PDB entry 7WU3 | electron microscopy, 3.10 A resolution | chains A and R of the 5 polymer chains in the assembly

# Chain A
Name: Guanine nucleotide-binding protein G(s) subunit alpha isoforms short
From: Homo sapiens
Sequence (243 residues; each row starts with the number of its first residue; note: 141 numbers in that range are skipped by the numbering (no residue carries them; nothing is unmodelled there)):
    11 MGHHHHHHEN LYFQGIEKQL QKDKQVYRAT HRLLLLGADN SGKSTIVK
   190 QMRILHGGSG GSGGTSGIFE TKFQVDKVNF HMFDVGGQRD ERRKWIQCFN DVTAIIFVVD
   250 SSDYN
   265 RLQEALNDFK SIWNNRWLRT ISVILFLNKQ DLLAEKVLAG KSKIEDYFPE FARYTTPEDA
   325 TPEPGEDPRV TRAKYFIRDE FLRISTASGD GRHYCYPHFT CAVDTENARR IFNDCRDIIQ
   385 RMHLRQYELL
Unresolved in the structure: 11-25, 190-206

# Chain R
Name: Adhesion G-protein coupled receptor F1
From: Homo sapiens
UniProtKB: Q5T601 (AGRF1_HUMAN); residues 251-860 here = UniProt positions 251-860
Sequence (674 residues; numbered 225 to 898; the number before each row is that of its first residue):
   225 MKTIIALSYI FCLVFADYKD DDDGAPVFGK AQCNDIVFGF GSKDDEYTLP CSSGYRGNIT
   285 AKCESSGWQV IRETCVLSLL EELNKNFSMI VGNATEAAVS SFVQNLSVII RQNPSTTVGN
   345 LASVVSILSN ISSLSLASHF RVSNSTMEDV ISIADNILNS ASVTNWTVLL REEKYASSRL
   405 LETLENISTL VPPTALPLNF SRKFIDWKGI PVNKSQLKRG YSYQIKMCPQ NTSIPIRGRV
   465 LIGSDQFQRS LPETIISMAS LTLGNILPVS KNGNAQVNGP VISTVIQNYS INEVFLFFSK
   525 IESNLSQPHC VFWDFSHLQW NDAGCHLVNE TQDIVTCQCT HLTSFSILMS PFVPSTIFPV
   585 VKWITYVGLG ISIGSLILCL IIEALFWKQI KKSQTSHTRR ICMVNIALSL LIADVWFIVG
   645 ATVDTTVNPS GVCTAAVFFT HFFYLSLFFW MLMLGILLAY RIILVFHHMA QHLMMAVGFC
   705 LGYGCPLIIS VITIAVTQPS NTYKRKDVCW LNWSNGSKPL LAFVVPALAI VAVNFVVVLL
   765 VLTKLWRPTV GERLSRDDKA TIIRVGKSLL ILTPLLGLTW GFGIGTIVDS QNLAWHVIFA
   825 LLNAFQGFFI LCFGILLDSK LRQLLFNKLS ALSSWKEFLE VLFQGPWSHP QFEKGGGSGG
   885 GSGGSAWSHP QFEK
Unresolved in the structure: 225-566, 648-653, 853-898
Cystine bridges: C657-C733
Differences from the reference sequence: initiating methionine (225); expression tag (226-250, 861-898)
Ligand contacts: miniGs (K6G; [(2R)-2-oxidanyl-3-[oxidanyl-[2-(trimethyl-$l4-azanyl)ethoxy]phosphoryl]oxy-propyl] hexadecanoate): T622, I625, C626, W674, M677, I680, L681, A683, Y684, I687, L688, H691, M698, M699, V701, G702
Curated features (UniProtKB/Swiss-Prot):
  - region: S568 to F576 (Stachel)
  - site: L566, T567 (Cleavage)
  - glycosylation (N-linked (GlcNAc...) asparagine): N282, N310, N317, N329, N354, N368, N389, N410, N423, N437, N455, N512, N528, N553, N736, N739
  - mutagenesis: N310 (N310Q: No effect), N389 (N389S: Decreased expression), H565 to T567 (Abolished autprocessing, impairing G protein-coupled signaling), F569 (F569A: Strongly decreased G protein-coupled receptor signaling), S570 (S570A: Strongly decreased G protein-coupled receptor signaling), L572 (L572A: Strongly decreased G protein-coupled receptor signaling), M573 (M573A: Strongly decreased G protein-coupled receptor signaling), T589 (T589A: Decreased G protein-coupled receptor signaling), M627 (M627A: Strongly decreased G protein-coupled receptor signaling), I630 (I630A: Strongly decreased G protein-coupled receptor signaling), F672 (F672A: Strongly decreased G protein-coupled receptor signaling), M675 (M675A: Strongly decreased G protein-coupled receptor signaling), 18 further mutagenesis entries in UniProt
What the authors report for this chain:
  - conformationally variable residues (helix shift): T785
  - mutagenesis - L681A: unchanged signaling
  - binding site for miniGs: Y684, G702
  - mutagenesis - Y684A (30-60-fold), G702Y (30-60-fold): decreased signaling in response to A8
  - contacts within the chain: M627-L678 (hydrophobic contact)

# Interface between chain A and chain R
Pairs across the interface (42):
  H41(A) - F690(R)
  V217(A) - F690(R)  hydrophobic
  R342(A) - E776(R)  salt bridge
  D343(A) - R777(R)  salt bridge
  T350(A) - G775(R)
  Y358(A) - T773(R)
  P361(A) - E776(R)
  F376(A) - F690(R)  hydrophobic
  R380(A) - I687(R)  hydrogen bond (side chain-backbone)
  R380(A) - V689(R)
  R380(A) - F690(R)
  I383(A) - V689(R)  hydrophobic
  I383(A) - F690(R)  hydrophobic
  Q384(A) - I686(R)  hydrogen bond (side chain-backbone)
  Q384(A) - V689(R)
  Q384(A) - K768(R)
  R385(A) - K768(R)
  H387(A) - T619(R)
  H387(A) - R685(R)  hydrogen bond
  L388(A) - I686(R)  hydrophobic
  L388(A) - V765(R)  hydrophobic
  L388(A) - L769(R)  hydrophobic
  Q390(A) - S617(R)  hydrogen bond
  Q390(A) - T619(R)
  Q390(A) - S620(R)  hydrogen bond (side chain-backbone)
  Y391(A) - T619(R)
  Y391(A) - R623(R)
  Y391(A) - L681(R)
  Y391(A) - L682(R)  hydrophobic
  Y391(A) - R685(R)
  E392(A) - I795(R)
  E392(A) - D842(R)
  E392(A) - S843(R)  hydrogen bond (side chain-backbone)
  E392(A) - K844(R)  hydrogen bond (side chain-backbone)
  L393(A) - L682(R)  hydrophobic
  L393(A) - V765(R)  hydrophobic
  L393(A) - L769(R)
  L393(A) - S792(R)  hydrogen bond (backbone-side chain)
  L393(A) - L796(R)  hydrophobic
  L394(A) - L769(R)  hydrophobic
  L394(A) - R788(R)
  L394(A) - K791(R)  hydrogen bond (backbone-side chain)
Other interface residues (no listed pair), chain A (21 interface residues in all): D323, L346
Other interface residues (no listed pair), chain R (28 interface residues in all): V774, L841

# In short
Chain A and chain R form an interface of 21 and 28 residues respectively; the contacts include 9 hydrogen
bonds and 2 salt bridges. Polar contacts include R342(A)-E776(R), D343(A)-R777(R) and R380(A)-I687(R). The
paper reports a binding site for miniGs at Y684(R) and G702(R); Y684A and G702Y of chain R reduce signaling in
response to A8.
Chain A is Guanine nucleotide-binding protein G(s) subunit alpha isoforms short and chain R is Adhesion
G-protein coupled receptor F1, both from Homo sapiens; the structure, Cryo-EM structure of the adhesion GPCR
ADGRF1 in complex with miniGs, was determined by electron microscopy together with 7WU2, 7WU4 and 7WU5 from
the same study.
